PDB entry 3AO1 | X-ray diffraction, 1.90 A resolution | chains A and B

# Chain A (and B)
Molecule: POL polyprotein
Organism: Human immunodeficiency virus 1
Notes: fragment: Integrase CATALYTIC CORE DOMAIN, 765-927; chain B of this document is another copy of the same molecule, construct and numbering; everything in this record applies to it too
Reference sequence: Q72498 (Q72498_9HIV1); residues 50-212 here correspond to UniProt positions 765-927 (UniProt number = residue number + 715)
Chain sequence (163 residues; each row starts with the number of its first residue):
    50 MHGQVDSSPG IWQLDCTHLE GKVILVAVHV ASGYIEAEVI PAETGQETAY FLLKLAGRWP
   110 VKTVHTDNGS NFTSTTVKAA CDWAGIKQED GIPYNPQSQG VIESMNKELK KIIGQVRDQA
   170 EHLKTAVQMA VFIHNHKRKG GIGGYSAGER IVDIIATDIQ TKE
Not modelled in the structure: 50-56, 143-152, 208-212 (chain B: 50-56, 139-148, 209-212)
Sequence notes: engineered mutation S56 (Cys771 in Q72498), D131 (Trp846 in Q72498), D139 (Phe854 in Q72498), H185 (Phe900 in Q72498)
Ion coordination: Cd2+ site 1: C65, E92, D116; Cd2+ site 2: C65, H67, E92
Ligand contacts:
  - 1,3-benzodioxol-5-ol (BZX), molecule 1: Y83, N184, H185, G197, E198, V201
  - 1,3-benzodioxol-5-ol (BZX), molecule 2: A105, G106, R107, W108, P109

# How chain A and chain B interact
Pairs across the interface (52; chain A residue first):
  Y83(A) - R107(B)  hydrogen bond (side chain-backbone)
  E85(A) - R107(B)  salt bridge
  A86(A) - R107(B)  hydrogen bond (backbone-side chain)
  E87(A) - Y99(B)
  E87(A) - K103(B)  salt bridge
  Y99(A) - K173(B)
  Y99(A) - Q177(B)  hydrogen bond
  L102(A) - T174(B)
  L102(A) - Q177(B)
  L102(A) - M178(B)  hydrophobic
  K103(A) - E87(B)  salt bridge
  K103(A) - Q177(B)
  A105(A) - F181(B)
  A105(A) - H185(B)
  G106(A) - F181(B)
  G106(A) - N184(B)  hydrogen bond (backbone-side chain)
  R107(A) - Y83(B)  hydrogen bond (backbone-side chain)
  R107(A) - E85(B)  salt bridge
  R107(A) - A86(B)  hydrogen bond (side chain-backbone)
  R107(A) - Q177(B)  hydrogen bond
  R107(A) - V180(B)
  W108(A) - W108(B)  hydrophobic
  W132(A) - Q168(B)
  W132(A) - M178(B)  hydrophobic
  W132(A) - F181(B)  hydrophobic
  A133(A) - F181(B)
  Q168(A) - W132(B)
  K173(A) - Y99(B)
  T174(A) - L102(B)
  Q177(A) - Y99(B)
  Q177(A) - K103(B)
  Q177(A) - R107(B)  hydrogen bond
  M178(A) - W132(B)
  V180(A) - R107(B)
  F181(A) - A105(B)
  F181(A) - G106(B)
  F181(A) - W132(B)  hydrophobic
  F181(A) - A133(B)
  I182(A) - W132(B)  hydrophobic
  N184(A) - G106(B)  hydrogen bond (side chain-backbone)
  H185(A) - A105(B)
  E198(A) - I208(B)
  V201(A) - V201(B)
  V201(A) - A205(B)
  V201(A) - I208(B)  hydrophobic
  I204(A) - V201(B)
  A205(A) - V201(B)  hydrophobic
  A205(A) - D202(B)
  A205(A) - A205(B)  hydrophobic
  T206(A) - D202(B)  hydrogen bond (backbone-side chain)
  D207(A) - Y194(B)
  D207(A) - D202(B)  hydrogen bond (backbone-side chain)
Interface residues without a listed pair, chain A (30 interface residues in all): V165
Interface residues without a listed pair, chain B (31 interface residues in all): I182, E198, I204, T206

# Summary
30 residues of chain A face 31 of chain B across their interface; the contacts include 11 hydrogen bonds and 4
salt bridges. Among the polar pairs are E85(A)-R107(B), E87(A)-K103(B) and Y83(A)-R107(B). Bound to chain A:
1,3-benzodioxol-5-ol. C65(A), E92(A) and D116(A) coordinate Cd2+ site 1.
Both chains are POL polyprotein (Human immunodeficiency virus 1). Entry 3AO1 (Fragment-based approach to the
design of ligands targeting a novel site in HIV-1 integrase) was determined by X-ray diffraction (same
publication as 3AO2, 3AO3, 3AO4, 3AO5 and 3OVN).
